Entry 9FAV (electron microscopy, 3.20 A resolution); this record covers chains A and F of the 10 polymer chains in the assembly.

Chain A:
Name: Gamma-aminobutyric acid receptor subunit beta-3
From: Homo sapiens
UniProtKB: P28472 (GBRB3_HUMAN); residues 9-447 here correspond to UniProt positions 34-472 (UniProt number = residue number + 25)
Amino-acid sequence (439 residues; row label = number of the first residue in the row):
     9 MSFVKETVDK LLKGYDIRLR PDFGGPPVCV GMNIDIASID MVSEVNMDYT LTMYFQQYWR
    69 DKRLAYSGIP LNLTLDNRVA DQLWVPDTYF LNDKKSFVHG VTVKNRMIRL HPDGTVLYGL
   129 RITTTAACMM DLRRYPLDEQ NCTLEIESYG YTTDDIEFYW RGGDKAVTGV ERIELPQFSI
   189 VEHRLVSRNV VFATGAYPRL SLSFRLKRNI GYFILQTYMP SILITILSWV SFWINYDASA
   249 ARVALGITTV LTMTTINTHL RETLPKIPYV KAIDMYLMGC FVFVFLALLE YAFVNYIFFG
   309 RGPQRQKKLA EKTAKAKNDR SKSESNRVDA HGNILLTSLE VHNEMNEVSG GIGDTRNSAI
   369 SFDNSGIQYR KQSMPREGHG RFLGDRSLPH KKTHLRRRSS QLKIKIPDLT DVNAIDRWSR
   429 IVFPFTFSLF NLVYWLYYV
Not modelled in the structure: 310-418
Disulfides: C136-C150
Covalently attached groups: N-acetylglucosamine (NAG) linked to N80; glycan linked to N149
Curated features (UniProtKB/Swiss-Prot):
  - binding site (benzamidine): D95 to Y97, E155 to Y157, F200
  - binding site (4-aminobutanoate): Y97, E155, Y157, T202
  - binding site (histamine): Y97, S156, Y157, T202
  - glycosylation (N-linked (GlcNAc...) asparagine): N80, N149

Chain F:
Name: Megabody25
From: Lama glama
Notes: antibody fragment or engineered binder
Amino-acid sequence (522 residues; each row starts with the number of its first residue):
     1 QVQLVESGGG LVQTKTTTSV IDTTNDAQNL LTQAQTIVNT LKDYCPILIA KSSSSNGGTN
    61 NANTPSWQTA GGGKNSCATF GAEFSAASDM INNAQKIVQE TQQLSANQPK NITQPHNLNL
   121 NSPSSLTALA QKMLKNAQSQ AEILKLANQV ESDFNKLSSG HLKDYIGKCD ASAISSANMT
   181 MQNQKNNWGN GCAGVEETQS LLKTSAADFN NQTPQINQAQ NLANTLIQEL GNNTYEQLSR
   241 LLTNDNGTNS KTSAQAINQA VNNLNERAKT LAGGTTNSPA YQATLLALRS VLGLWNSMGY
   301 AVICGGYTKS PGENNQKDFH YTDENGNGTT INCGGSTNSN GTHSYNGTNT LKADKNVSLS
   361 IEQYEKIHEA YQILSKALKQ AGLAPLNSKG EKLEAHVTTS KYGSLRLSCA ASGHTFNYPI
   421 MGWFRQAPGK EREFVGAISW SGGSTSYADS VKDRFTISRD NAKNTVYLEM NNLKPEDTAV
   481 YYCAAKGRYS GGLYYPTNYD YWGQGTQVTV SSHHHHHHEP EA
Not modelled in the structure: 10-402, 511-522
Disulfides: C409-C483

How chain A and chain F interact:
Contacting residue pairs (10; chain A residue first):
  K173(A) with D449(F), salt bridge
  E179(A) with S439(F); S444(F); L493(F)
  R180(A) with Y489(F); G491(F)
  E182(A) with P419(F); W440(F); R488(F), salt bridge
  I188(A) with G443(F)
Also at the interface, not in a pair above, chain A (7 interface residues in all): V178, V189
Also at the interface, not in a pair above, chain F (13 interface residues in all): F416, I420, S490

Overview:
The interface between chain A and chain F involves 7 residues on one side and 13 on the other; the contacts
include 2 salt bridges. Polar pairs include K173(A)-D449(F) and E182(A)-R488(F). Covalently linked
N-acetylglucosamine: at N80(A).
Chain A is Gamma-aminobutyric acid receptor subunit beta-3 (Homo sapiens) and chain F is Megabody25 (Lama
glama); the structure, CryoEM structure of human full-length beta3gamma2 GABA(A) receptor in complex with
GARLH4, the TMD of Neuroligin2 ..., was determined by electron microscopy.
